Entry 7R3Y (X-ray diffraction, 2.60 A resolution); this record covers chains A and T of the 3 polymer chains in the assembly.

# Chain A
Molecule: DNA polymerase epsilon catalytic subunit
From: Saccharomyces cerevisiae
Notes: EC 2.7.7.7; fragment: Catalytic subunit of DNA Pol Epsilon
UniProtKB: A0A7I9C3S1 (A0A7I9C3S1_YEASX); residues 1-1186 here = UniProt positions 1-1186
Chain sequence (1186 residues; row label = number of the first residue in the row):
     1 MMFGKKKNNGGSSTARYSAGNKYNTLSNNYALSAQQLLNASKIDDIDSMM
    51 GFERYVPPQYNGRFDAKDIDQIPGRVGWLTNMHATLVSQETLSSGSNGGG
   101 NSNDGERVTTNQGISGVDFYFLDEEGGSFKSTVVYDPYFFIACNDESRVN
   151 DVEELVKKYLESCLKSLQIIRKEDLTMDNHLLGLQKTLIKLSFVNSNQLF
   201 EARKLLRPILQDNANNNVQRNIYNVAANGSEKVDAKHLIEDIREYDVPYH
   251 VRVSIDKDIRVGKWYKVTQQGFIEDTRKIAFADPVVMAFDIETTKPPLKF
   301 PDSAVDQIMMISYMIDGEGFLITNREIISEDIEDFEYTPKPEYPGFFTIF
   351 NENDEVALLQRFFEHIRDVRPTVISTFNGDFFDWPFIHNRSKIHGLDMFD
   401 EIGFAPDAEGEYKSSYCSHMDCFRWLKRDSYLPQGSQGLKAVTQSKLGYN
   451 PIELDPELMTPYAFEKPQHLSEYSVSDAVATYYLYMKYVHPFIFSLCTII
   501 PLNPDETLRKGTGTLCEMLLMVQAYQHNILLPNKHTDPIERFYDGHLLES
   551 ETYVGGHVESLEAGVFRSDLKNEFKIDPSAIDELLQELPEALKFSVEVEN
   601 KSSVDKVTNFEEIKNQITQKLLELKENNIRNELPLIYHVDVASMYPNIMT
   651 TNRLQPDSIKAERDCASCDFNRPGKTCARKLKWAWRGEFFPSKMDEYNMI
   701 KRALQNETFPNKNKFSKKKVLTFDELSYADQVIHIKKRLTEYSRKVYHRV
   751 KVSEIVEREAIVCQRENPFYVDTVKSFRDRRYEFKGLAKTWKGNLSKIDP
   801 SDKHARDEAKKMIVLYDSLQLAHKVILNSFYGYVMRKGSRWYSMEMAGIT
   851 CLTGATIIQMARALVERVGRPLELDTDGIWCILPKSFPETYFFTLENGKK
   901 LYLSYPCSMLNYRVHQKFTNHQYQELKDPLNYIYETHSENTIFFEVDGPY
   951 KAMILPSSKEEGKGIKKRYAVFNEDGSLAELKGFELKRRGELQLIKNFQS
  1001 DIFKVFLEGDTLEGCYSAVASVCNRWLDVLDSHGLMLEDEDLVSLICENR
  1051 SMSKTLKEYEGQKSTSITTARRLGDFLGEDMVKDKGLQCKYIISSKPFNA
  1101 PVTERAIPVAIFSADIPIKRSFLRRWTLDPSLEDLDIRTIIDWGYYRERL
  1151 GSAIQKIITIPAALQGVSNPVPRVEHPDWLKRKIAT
Disordered / not traced: 1-30, 91-111, 226-232, 662-675, 712-720
Differences from the reference sequence: engineered mutation Leu-426 (Val in A0A7I9C3S1)
Bound ions: Ca2+ site 1: Asp-290, Glu-292, Asp-477; Ca2+ site 2: Asp-640, Val-641, Asp-877 (together with 2'-deoxyadenosine 5'-triphosphate)
Residues lining bound ligands: 2'-deoxyadenosine 5'-triphosphate (DTP): Tyr-431, Asp-640, Val-641, Ala-642, Ser-643, Met-644, Tyr-645, Pro-646, Arg-781, Lys-785, Lys-824, Val-825, Asn-828, Tyr-831, Thr-876, Asp-877
From the paper describing this entry:
  - contacts within the chain: Phe-377/Leu-426 (hydrophobic contact), Phe-423/Leu-426 (hydrophobic contact), Trp-425/Leu-426 (hydrophobic contact), Leu-426/Leu-432 (hydrophobic contact), Leu-426/Val-442 (hydrophobic contact)
  - mutagenesis - P301R (46-fold), F382S (44-fold), V426L (26-fold), S474F (30-fold): increased catalytic activity on 20% dNTPs
  - mutagenesis - P301R, F382S, V426L: decreased catalytic activity on exonuclease
  - mutagenesis - D290V, S474F: abolished catalytic activity on exonuclease
  - mutagenesis - D290V: unchanged catalytic activity (polymerase activity)

# Chain T
Molecule: DNA Template
Notes: fragment: DNA Template
Sequence (16 nucleotides; numbered 1 to 16; the number before each row is that of its first residue):
     1 CTCTTGAACGCGGTTA
Disordered / not traced: 1

# Interface between chain A and chain T
Residue-residue contacts - 53 pairs, chain A then chain T:
  Lys-510(A) / DT4(T)  phosphate contact
  Gly-511(A) / DT4(T)  hydrogen bond to the phosphate
  Gly-511(A) / DT5(T)  phosphate contact
  Thr-512(A) / DT5(T)  base contact
  Gly-513(A) / DT5(T)  hydrogen bond to the phosphate
  Thr-514(A) / DT4(T)  hydrogen bond to the phosphate
  Thr-514(A) / DT5(T)  hydrogen bond to the phosphate
  Lys-534(A) / DT4(T)  base contact
  Thr-552(A) / DA7(T)  phosphate contact
  Tyr-553(A) / G6(T)  hydrogen bond to the sugar
  Tyr-553(A) / DA7(T)  phosphate contact
  Val-554(A) / DA8(T)  phosphate contact
  Gly-555(A) / DA7(T)  hydrogen bond to the phosphate
  Gly-555(A) / DA8(T)  hydrogen bond to the phosphate
  Gly-556(A) / DA8(T)  sugar contact
  Val-558(A) / DA8(T)  phosphate contact
  Val-558(A) / DC9(T)  phosphate contact
  Arg-686(A) / DA8(T)  salt bridge to the phosphate
  Arg-744(A) / DA16(T)  hydrogen bond to the sugar
  Val-825(A) / DT5(T)  base contact
  Asn-828(A) / DT5(T)  base contact
  Ser-829(A) / DT5(T)  base contact
  Tyr-831(A) / G6(T)  hydrogen bond to the sugar
  Gly-832(A) / DT5(T)  base contact
  Gly-832(A) / G6(T)  sugar contact
  Met-835(A) / G6(T)  sugar contact
  Arg-836(A) / DT4(T)  base contact
  Arg-836(A) / DT5(T)  salt bridge to the phosphate
  Lys-837(A) / DT4(T)  hydrogen bond to the base
  Gly-838(A) / DT4(T)  base contact
  Gly-964(A) / DG10(T)  phosphate contact
  Ile-965(A) / DG10(T)  phosphate contact
  Ile-965(A) / DC11(T)  phosphate contact
  Lys-966(A) / DC9(T)  salt bridge to the phosphate
  Lys-966(A) / DG10(T)  hydrogen bond to the phosphate
  Lys-967(A) / DA8(T)  base contact
  Lys-967(A) / DC9(T)  sugar contact
  Arg-968(A) / DG10(T)  phosphate contact
  Arg-968(A) / DC11(T)  salt bridge to the phosphate
  Glu-985(A) / DC11(T)  sugar contact
  Arg-988(A) / DG10(T)  base contact
  Lys-1063(A) / DT14(T)  phosphate contact
  Lys-1063(A) / DT15(T)  salt bridge to the phosphate
  Pro-1101(A) / DT14(T)  phosphate contact
  Val-1102(A) / DG13(T)  phosphate contact
  Val-1102(A) / DT14(T)  phosphate contact
  Thr-1103(A) / DG13(T)  phosphate contact
  Thr-1103(A) / DT14(T)  hydrogen bond to the phosphate
  Tyr-1145(A) / DG12(T)  phosphate contact
  Tyr-1145(A) / DG13(T)  hydrogen bond to the phosphate
  Arg-1149(A) / DG12(T)  salt bridge to the phosphate
  Lys-1156(A) / DC11(T)  salt bridge to the phosphate
  Lys-1156(A) / DG12(T)  salt bridge to the phosphate
Also at the interface, not in a pair above, chain A (41 interface residues in all): Glu-409, Arg-509, Tyr-833, Thr-1065
Also at the interface, not in a pair above, chain T (14 interface residues in all): DC3

# Overview
The interface between chain A and chain T involves 41 residues on one side and 14 on the other, with 13
hydrogen bonds and 8 salt bridges. Among the polar pairs are Lys-837(A)/DT4(T), Tyr-553(A)/G6(T) and
Arg-744(A)/DA16(T). The paper reports that P301R, F382S and V426L of chain A, among others, increase catalytic
activity on 20% dNTPs; contacts within the chain involving Phe-377(A), Leu-426(A) and Phe-423(A) among others;
5 substitutions were tested in all.
Here chain A is DNA polymerase epsilon catalytic subunit (Saccharomyces cerevisiae) and chain T is DNA
Template. Entry 7R3Y (The crystal structure of the V426L variant of Pol2CORE in complex with DNA and an
incoming ...) was determined by X-ray diffraction together with 7R3X from the same study.
